Entry 7PF5 (electron microscopy, 3.80 A resolution); this record covers chains d and I of the 11 polymer chains in the assembly.

[Chain d]
Protein: Histone H2B type 1-K
Organism: Homo sapiens
Reference sequence: O60814 (H2B1K_HUMAN); residues 0-125 here correspond to UniProt positions 1-126 (UniProt number = residue number + 1)
Chain sequence (126 residues; row label = number of the first residue in the row; numbering starts at 0):
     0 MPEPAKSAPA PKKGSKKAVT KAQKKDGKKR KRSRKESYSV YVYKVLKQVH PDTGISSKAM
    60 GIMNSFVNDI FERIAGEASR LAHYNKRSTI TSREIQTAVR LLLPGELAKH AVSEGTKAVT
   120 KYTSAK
Unresolved in the structure: 0-29, 125
Swiss-Prot annotation at these positions:
  - modified residue: Pro-1 (N-acetylproline), Glu-2 (ADP-ribosyl glutamic acid), Lys-5 (N6-(2-hydroxyisobutyryl)lysine), Ser-6 (ADP-ribosylserine), Lys-11 (N6-(beta-hydroxybutyryl)lysine), Lys-12 (N6-(2-hydroxyisobutyryl)lysine), Ser-14 (Phosphoserine), Lys-15 (N6-acetyllysine), Lys-16 (N6-(beta-hydroxybutyryl)lysine), Lys-20 (N6-(2-hydroxyisobutyryl)lysine), Lys-23 (N6-(2-hydroxyisobutyryl)lysine), Lys-24 (N6-(2-hydroxyisobutyryl)lysine), Lys-34 (N6-(2-hydroxyisobutyryl)lysine), Glu-35 (PolyADP-ribosyl glutamic acid), Ser-36 (Phosphoserine), Lys-43 (N6-(2-hydroxyisobutyryl)lysine), Lys-46 (N6-(2-hydroxyisobutyryl)lysine), Lys-57 (N6,N6-dimethyllysine), Arg-79 (Dimethylated arginine), Lys-85 (N6,N6,N6-trimethyllysine) and 6 more in UniProt
  - glycosylation: Ser-112 (O-linked (GlcNAc) serine)
  - cross-link (Glycyl lysine isopeptide (Lys-Gly)): Lys-5 (interchain with G-Cter in SUMO2), Lys-20 (interchain with G-Cter in SUMO2), Lys-34 (interchain with G-Cter in ubiquitin), Lys-120 (interchain with G-Cter in ubiquitin)

[Chain I]
Molecule: 167-nt DNA strand
Organism: synthetic construct
Sequence (167 nucleotides; numbered 198 to 364; the number before each row is that of its first residue):
   198 CACTGGCCGC CTGGAGAATC CCGGTGCCGA GGCCGCTCAA TTGGTCGTAG ACAGCTCTAG
   258 CACCGCTTAA ACGCACGTAC GCGCTGTCCC CCGCGTTTTA ACCGCCAAGG GGATTACTCC
   318 CTAGTCTCCA GGCACGTGTC AGATATATAC ATCCTGTCAT GTAAGTA

[How chain d and chain I interact]
Pairs across the interface - 20 pairs, chain d then chain I:
  Lys-30(d) / DT234(I)  sugar contact
  Ser-32(d) / DT311(I)  phosphate contact
  Arg-33(d) / DC233(I)  hydrogen bond to the base
  Arg-33(d) / DT234(I)  hydrogen bond to the sugar
  Arg-33(d) / DC235(I)  sugar contact
  Glu-35(d) / DA236(I)  sugar contact
  Tyr-42(d) / DG228(I)  hydrogen bond to the phosphate
  Gly-53(d) / DG228(I)  phosphate contact
  Ile-54(d) / DA227(I)  sugar contact
  Ile-54(d) / DG228(I)  hydrogen bond to the phosphate
  Ser-55(d) / DA227(I)  phosphate contact
  Ser-56(d) / DA227(I)  hydrogen bond to the phosphate
  Lys-85(d) / DG247(I)  phosphate contact
  Arg-86(d) / DG247(I)  phosphate contact
  Arg-86(d) / DA248(I)  salt bridge to the phosphate
  Ser-87(d) / DA246(I)  phosphate contact
  Ser-87(d) / DG247(I)  hydrogen bond to the phosphate
  Thr-88(d) / DA246(I)  phosphate contact
  Thr-88(d) / DG247(I)  hydrogen bond to the phosphate
  Arg-92(d) / DA248(I)  salt bridge to the phosphate
Also at the interface, not in a pair above, chain I (13 interface residues in all): DG226, DG229, DG232

[Summary]
14 residues of chain d face 13 of chain I across their interface; the contacts include 7 hydrogen bonds and 2
salt bridges. Polar contacts include Arg-33(d)/DC233(I), Arg-33(d)/DT234(I) and Tyr-42(d)/DG228(I).
Here chain d is Histone H2B type 1-K (Homo sapiens) and chain I is a 167-nt DNA strand (synthetic construct).
Entry 7PF5 (Nucleosome 2 of the 4x187 nucleosome array containing H1) was determined by electron microscopy,
deposited together with 7PET, 7PEU, 7PEV, 7PEW, 7PEX, 7PEY and 16 further entries.
